PDB entry 7YV7 | electron microscopy, 3.80 A resolution | chains B and C of the 5 polymer chains in the assembly

[Chain B]
Molecule: Capsid protein VP2
Organism: Coxsackievirus A16
Notes: EC 3.4.22.29, 3.6.1.15, 3.4.22.28, 2.7.7.48
Reference sequence: A9LXZ4 (A9LXZ4_9ENTO); residues 1-254 here correspond to UniProt positions 70-323 (UniProt number = residue number + 69)
Chain sequence (254 residues; row label = number of the first residue in the row):
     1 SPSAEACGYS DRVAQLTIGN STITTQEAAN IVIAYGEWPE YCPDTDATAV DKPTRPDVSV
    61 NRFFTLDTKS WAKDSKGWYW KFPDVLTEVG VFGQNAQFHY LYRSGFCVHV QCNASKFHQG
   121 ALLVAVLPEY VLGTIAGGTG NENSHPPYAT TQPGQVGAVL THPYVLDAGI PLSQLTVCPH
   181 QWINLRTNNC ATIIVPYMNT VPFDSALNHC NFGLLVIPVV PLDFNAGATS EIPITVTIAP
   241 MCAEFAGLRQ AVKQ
Unresolved in the structure: 1-28, 39-58, 98-100, 134-152, 205-209, 246-254
Reported in the primary citation:
  - mutagenesis - V159F: decreased growth

[Chain C]
Molecule: Capsid protein VP3
Organism: Coxsackievirus A16
Notes: EC 3.4.22.29, 3.6.1.15, 3.4.22.28, 2.7.7.48
Reference sequence: A9LXZ4 (A9LXZ4_9ENTO); residues 1-242 here correspond to UniProt positions 324-565 (UniProt number = residue number + 323)
Chain sequence (242 residues; numbered 1 to 242; the number before each row is that of its first residue):
     1 GIPTELKPGT NQFLTTDDGV SAPILPGFHP TPPIHIPGEV RNLLEICRVE TILEVNNLKT
    61 NETTPMQRLC FPVSVQSKTG ELCAAFRADP GRDGPWQSTI LGQLCRYYTQ WSGSLEVTFM
   121 FAGSFMATGK MLIAYTPPGG SVPADRITAM LGTHVIWDFG LQSSVTLVVP WISNTHYRAH
   181 ARAGYFDYYT TGIITIWYQT NYVVPIGAPT TAYIVALAAA QDNFTMKLCK DTEDIEQTAN
   241 IQ
Unresolved in the structure: 176-190, 233-242

[How chain B and chain C interact]
Contacting residue pairs - 56 pairs, chain B then chain C:
  Tyr35(B) with Gly38(C)
  Glu37(B) with His35(C), salt bridge; Pro37(C)
  Lys116(B) with Ser124(C), hydrogen bond (backbone-side chain); Phe125(C)
  Phe117(B) with Met126(C), hydrophobic; Pro209(C)
  His118(B) with Ser124(C)
  Gln119(B) with Ala122(C); Gly123(C); Ser124(C), hydrogen bond (side chain-backbone); Pro209(C); Thr211(C), hydrogen bond (side chain-backbone)
  Gly120(B) with Ala122(C), hydrogen bond (backbone-backbone)
  Ala121(B) with Ala122(C), hydrophobic
  Pro163(B) with Met66(C), hydrophobic
  Tyr164(B) with Pro65(C), hydrophobic; Met66(C)
  Leu172(B) with Leu69(C), hydrophobic
  Ser173(B) with Thr51(C); Ile52(C), hydrogen bond (backbone-backbone); Glu54(C); Ser98(C), hydrogen bond (side chain-backbone)
  Gln174(B) with Ser98(C); Thr99(C); Ile100(C); Gln103(C)
  Thr176(B) with Val49(C); Glu50(C), hydrogen bond (side chain-backbone); Thr51(C)
  His180(B) with Glu50(C), salt bridge
  Trp182(B) with Glu50(C); Ile52(C), hydrophobic; Met120(C), hydrophobic; Leu217(C), hydrophobic
  Asn184(B) with Met120(C); Phe121(C), hydrogen bond (side chain-backbone); Ala122(C)
  Arg186(B) with Phe121(C); Gly123(C); Ser124(C), hydrogen bond (side chain-backbone); Phe125(C), hydrogen bond (side chain-backbone); Ala127(C); Phe159(C), hydrogen bond (side chain-backbone); Gly160(C)
  Met198(B) with Pro37(C), hydrophobic
  Asn199(B) with Ile34(C); Ile36(C)
  Thr200(B) with Ile34(C)
  Val219(B) with Leu69(C), hydrophobic; Val215(C), hydrophobic
  Val220(B) with Ala122(C), hydrophobic; Tyr213(C), hydrophobic; Val215(C), hydrophobic
  Asp223(B) with Pro209(C)
  Asn225(B) with Gly207(C)
Also at the interface, not in a pair above, chain B (31 interface residues in all): Val177, Pro196, Pro202, Pro218, Pro221, Phe224
Also at the interface, not in a pair above, chain C (37 interface residues in all): Gln67, Ser163, Ala208, Ala212

[In short]
31 residues of chain B and 37 residues of chain C are in contact; the contacts include 11 hydrogen bonds and 2
salt bridges. Among the polar pairs are Glu37(B)-His35(C), His180(B)-Glu50(C) and Lys116(B)-Ser124(C). From
the paper: V159F of chain B reduces growth.
Here chain B is Capsid protein VP2 and chain C is Capsid protein VP3, both from Coxsackievirus A16. Entry 7YV7
(Cryo-EM structure of expanded coxsackievirus A16 empty particle in complex with antibody 9B5) was determined
by electron microscopy together with 7YV2, 7YRF, 7YRH, 7Y7M and 7YMS from the same study.
